6FKH - chains D and E of the 26 polymer chains in the assembly; structure by electron microscopy, 4.20 A resolution (low resolution: residue-level contacts below are approximate; hydrogen-bond / salt-bridge calls are withheld).

[Chain D]
Molecule: ATP synthase subunit beta, chloroplastic
From: Spinacia oleracea
Notes: EC 3.6.3.14
Reference sequence: P00825 (ATPB_SPIOL); residue numbers follow UniProt; this construct covers 1-498
Chain sequence (498 residues; row label = number of the first residue in the row):
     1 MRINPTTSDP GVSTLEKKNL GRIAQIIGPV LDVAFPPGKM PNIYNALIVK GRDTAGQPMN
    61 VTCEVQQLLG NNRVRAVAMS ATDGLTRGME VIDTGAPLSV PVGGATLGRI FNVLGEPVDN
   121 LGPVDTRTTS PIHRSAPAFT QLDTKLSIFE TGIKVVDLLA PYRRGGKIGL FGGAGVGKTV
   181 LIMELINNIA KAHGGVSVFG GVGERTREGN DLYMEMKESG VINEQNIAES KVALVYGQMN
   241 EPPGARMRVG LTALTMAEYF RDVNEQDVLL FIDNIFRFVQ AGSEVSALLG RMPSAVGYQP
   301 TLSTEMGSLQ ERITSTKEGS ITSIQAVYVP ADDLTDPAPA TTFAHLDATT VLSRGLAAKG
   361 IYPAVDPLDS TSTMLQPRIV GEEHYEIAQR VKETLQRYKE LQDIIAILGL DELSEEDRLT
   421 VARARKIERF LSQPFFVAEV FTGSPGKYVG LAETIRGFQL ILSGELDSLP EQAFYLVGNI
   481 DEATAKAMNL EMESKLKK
Disordered / not traced: 1-17, 497-498
Swiss-Prot annotation at these positions:
  - binding site (ATP): Gly172 to Thr179
Residues lining bound ligands: ATP (adenosine-5'-triphosphate): Thr373, Gln376, Arg378

[Chain E]
Molecule: ATP synthase subunit alpha, chloroplastic
From: Spinacia oleracea
Notes: EC 3.6.3.14
Reference sequence: P06450 (ATPA_SPIOL); residues 1-507 here = UniProt positions 1-507
Chain sequence (507 residues; numbered 1 to 507; the number before each row is that of its first residue):
     1 MATIRADEIS KIIRERIEGY NREVKVVNTG TVLQVGDGIA RIHGLDEVMA GELVEFEEGT
    61 IGIALNLESN NVGVVLMGDG LMIQEGSSVK ATGRIAQIPV SEAYLGRVIN ALAKPIDGRG
   121 EITASESRLI ESPAPGIMSR RSVYEPLQTG LIAIDAMIPV GRGQRELIIG DRQTGKTAVA
   181 TDTILNQQGQ NVICVYVAIG QKASSVAQVV TNFQERGAME YTIVVAETAD SPATLQYLAP
   241 YTGAALAEYF MYRERHTLII YDDLSKQAQA YRQMSLLLRR PPGREAYPGD VFYLHSRLLE
   301 RAAKLSSLLG EGSMTALPIV ETQAGDVSAY IPTNVISITD GQIFLSADLF NAGIRPAINV
   361 GISVSRVGSA AQIKAMKKVA GKLKLELAQF AELEAFAQFA SDLDKATQNQ LARGQRLREL
   421 LKQPQSAPLT VEEQVMTIYT GTNGYLDSLE LDQVRKYLVE LRTYVKTNKP EFQEIISSTK
   481 TFTEEAEALL KEAIQEQMER FLLQEQA
Disordered / not traced: 1-6, 504-507
Swiss-Prot annotation at these positions:
  - binding site (ATP): Gly170 to Thr177
  - site: Ser363 (Required for activity)
Metal / ion sites: Mg2+: Thr177 (together with ATP)
Residues lining bound ligands: ATP (adenosine-5'-triphosphate): Asp171, Arg172, Gln173, Thr174, Gly175, Lys176, Thr177, Ala178, Phe350, Arg355, Pro356, Gln423, Pro424, Gln425

[How chain D and chain E interact]
Contacting residue pairs (59):
  Met40(D) - Glu85(E)
  Asn42(D) - Leu81(E)
  Asn42(D) - Met82(E)
  Ile43(D) - Leu81(E)
  Leu68(D) - Gln34(E)
  Leu68(D) - Val35(E)
  Leu69(D) - Gln34(E)
  Gly70(D) - Leu33(E)
  Gly70(D) - Gln34(E)
  Gly70(D) - Glu85(E)
  Asn71(D) - Glu85(E)
  Asn72(D) - Glu85(E)
  Ala136(D) - Asp230(E)
  Phe139(D) - Val206(E)
  Phe139(D) - Ala207(E)
  Phe139(D) - Val210(E)
  Thr140(D) - Ile116(E)
  Thr140(D) - Asp117(E)
  Leu142(D) - Ala203(E)
  Leu142(D) - Ser204(E)
  Thr144(D) - Thr211(E)
  Leu146(D) - Gln208(E)
  Arg163(D) - Gln208(E)
  Gly290(D) - Arg279(E)
  Arg291(D) - Asp37(E)
  Arg291(D) - Leu277(E)
  Arg291(D) - Arg279(E)
  Met292(D) - Leu276(E)
  Met292(D) - Arg279(E)
  Met292(D) - Arg280(E)
  Met292(D) - Pro282(E)
  Ser294(D) - Arg272(E)
  Ser294(D) - Leu276(E)
  Ser294(D) - Ala286(E)
  Ala295(D) - Arg272(E)
  Ala295(D) - Glu285(E)
  Ala295(D) - Ala286(E)
  Pro300(D) - Gln273(E)
  Pro300(D) - Leu276(E)
  Pro300(D) - Leu277(E)
  Thr301(D) - Gln273(E)
  Thr301(D) - Leu277(E)
  Thr304(D) - Gln273(E)
  Gly307(D) - Asp230(E)
  Ser308(D) - Asp230(E)
  Glu311(D) - Lys202(E)
  Glu311(D) - Ala203(E)
  Glu311(D) - Ala229(E)
  Glu311(D) - Asp230(E)
  Thr335(D) - Gln323(E)
  Thr335(D) - Ala324(E)
  Ala340(D) - Gln323(E)
  Phe343(D) - Arg172(E)
  His345(D) - Lys202(E)
  His345(D) - Ala229(E)
  Leu346(D) - Gln173(E)
  Asp347(D) - Lys202(E)
  Thr373(D) - Gln173(E)
  Arg378(D) - Gln425(E)
Other interface residues (no listed pair), chain D (41 interface residues in all): Gln67, Lys167, Pro293, Ser303, Thr314, Ala344, Gln376
Other interface residues (no listed pair), chain E (39 interface residues in all): Gln84, Val108, Gly118, Gln201, Gln269, Arg355

[Summary]
The interface between chain D and chain E involves 41 residues on one side and 39 on the other. ATP is bound
between chain D and chain E. Curated annotation (UniProt) lists 8 ATP-binding residues on chain D; 8
ATP-binding residues on chain E.
Chain D is ATP synthase subunit beta, chloroplastic and chain E is ATP synthase subunit alpha, chloroplastic,
both from Spinacia oleracea; the structure, Chloroplast F1Fo conformation 2, was determined by electron
microscopy together with 6FKF and 6FKI from the same study.
